PDB entry 3WC1 | X-ray diffraction, 4.18 A resolution (low resolution: residue-level contacts below are approximate; hydrogen-bond / salt-bridge calls are withheld) | chains B and C of the 6 polymer chains in the assembly

[Chain B (and C)]
Protein: Likely histidyl tRNA-specific guanylyltransferase
Organism: Candida albicans
Notes: chain C of this document is another copy of the same molecule, construct and numbering; everything in this record applies to it too
Reference sequence: Q5AFK5 (Q5AFK5_CANAL); numbering as in UniProt (aligned over 1-262)
Amino-acid sequence (271 residues; each row starts with the number of its first residue; numbers below 1 keep their minus sign (Gly-2 is residue -2)):
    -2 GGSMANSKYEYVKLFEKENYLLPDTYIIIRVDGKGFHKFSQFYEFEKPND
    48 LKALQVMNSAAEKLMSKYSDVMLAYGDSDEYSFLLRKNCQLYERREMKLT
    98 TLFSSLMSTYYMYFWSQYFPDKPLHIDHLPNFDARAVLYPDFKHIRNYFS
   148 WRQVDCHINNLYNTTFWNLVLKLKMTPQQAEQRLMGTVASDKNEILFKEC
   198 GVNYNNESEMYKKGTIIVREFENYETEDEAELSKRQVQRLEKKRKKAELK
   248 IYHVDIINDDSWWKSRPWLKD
Unresolved in the structure: -2 to 3, 218-244
Differences from the reference sequence: expression tag (-2 to 0)
What the authors report for this chain:
  - mutagenesis - H154A, N190A, F194A, K209A, K209Q: decreased catalytic activity
  - mutagenesis - F194Y: unchanged catalytic activity
  - mutagenesis - N200D, K209E: abolished catalytic activity

[Interface between chain B and chain C]
Residue-residue contacts (10):
  Phe12(B) - Leu19(C)
  Phe12(B) - Pro20(C)
  Lys14(B) - Glu15(C)
  Lys14(B) - Asn16(C)
  Lys14(B) - Tyr17(C)
  Glu15(B) - Lys14(C)
  Asn16(B) - Lys14(C)
  Tyr17(B) - Lys14(C)
  Leu19(B) - Phe12(C)
  Pro20(B) - Phe12(C)
Interface residues without a listed pair, chain B (9 interface residues in all): Leu11, Asp21
Interface residues without a listed pair, chain C (9 interface residues in all): Leu11, Asp21

[In short]
Chain B and chain C each contribute 9 residues to their interface. The paper reports that H154A, N190A and
F194A of chain B, among others, reduce catalytic activity; N200D and K209E of chain B abolish catalytic
activity; 8 substitutions were tested in all.
Chain B and chain C are both Likely histidyl tRNA-specific guanylyltransferase (Candida albicans); the
structure, Crystal structure of C. albicans tRNA(His) guanylyltransferase (Thg1) with a G-1 deleted tRNA(His),
was determined by X-ray diffraction together with 3WBZ and 3WC2 from the same study.
